PDB entry 1N9O | X-ray diffraction, 2.80 A resolution | chain A

== Chain A ==
Name: putative blue light receptor
From: Chlamydomonas reinhardtii
UniProt: Q8LPE0 (Q8LPE0_CHLRE); residues 17-125 here = UniProt positions 17-125
Sequence (109 residues; row label = number of the first residue in the row):
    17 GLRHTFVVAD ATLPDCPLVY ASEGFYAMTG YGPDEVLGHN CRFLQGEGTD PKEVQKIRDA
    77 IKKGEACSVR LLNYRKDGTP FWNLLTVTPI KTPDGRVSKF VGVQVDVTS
Unresolved in the structure: 17
Glycans and other covalent adducts: flavin mononucleotide (FMN) linked to Cys57
Small-molecule neighbours: FMN (flavin mononucleotide): Val23, Ala25, Phe41, Asn56, Arg58, Leu60, Gln61, Val70, Ile73, Arg74, Ile77, Leu87, Asn89, Asn99, Leu101, Val103, Phe116, Val117, Gly118, Gln120
What the authors report for this chain:
  - binding site for flavin mononucleotide: Cys57, Gln120
  - conformationally variable residues (side-chain flip): Leu34, Asn56, Cys57, Arg58

== Summary ==
Covalently linked flavin mononucleotide: at Cys57. From the paper: a binding site for flavin mononucleotide at
Cys57 and Gln120; conformational variability at Leu34, Asn56 and Cys57 among others.
Chain A is putative blue light receptor (Chlamydomonas reinhardtii); the structure, Crystal structure of the
Phot-LOV1 domain from Chlamydomonas reinhardtii in illuminated state. Composite data set, was determined by
X-ray diffraction (same publication as 1N9L and 1N9N).
